Entry 3Q25 (X-ray diffraction, 1.90 A resolution); this record covers chain A.

[Chain A]
Molecule: Maltose-binding periplasmic protein/alpha-synuclein chimeric protein
Source organism: Escherichia coli
Reference sequence: chimeric construct of P0AEX9, P37840: residues 2-367 from P0AEX9 (MALE_ECOLI) positions 27-392 (UniProt number = residue number + 25); residues 372-390 from P37840 positions 1-19 (UniProt number = residue number - 371)
Sequence (390 residues; row label = number of the first residue in the row):
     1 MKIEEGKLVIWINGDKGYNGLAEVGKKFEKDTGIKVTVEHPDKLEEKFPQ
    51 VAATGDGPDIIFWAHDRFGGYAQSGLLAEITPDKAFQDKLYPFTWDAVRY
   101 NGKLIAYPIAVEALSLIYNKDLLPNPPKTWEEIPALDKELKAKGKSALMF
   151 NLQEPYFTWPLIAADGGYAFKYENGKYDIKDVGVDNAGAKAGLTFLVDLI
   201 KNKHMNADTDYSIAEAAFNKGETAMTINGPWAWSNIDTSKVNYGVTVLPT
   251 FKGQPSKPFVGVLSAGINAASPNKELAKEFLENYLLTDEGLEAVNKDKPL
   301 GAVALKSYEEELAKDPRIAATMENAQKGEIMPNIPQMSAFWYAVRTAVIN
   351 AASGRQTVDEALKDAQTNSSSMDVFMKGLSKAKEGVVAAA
Unresolved in the structure: 1-2
Construct notes: initiating methionine (1); linker (368-371)
Swiss-Prot annotation at these positions:
  - binding site (Cu cation): Asp373
  - modified residue: Met372 (N-acetylmethionine)

[Summary]
Curated annotation (UniProt) lists Cu cation-binding residue Asp373.
Chain A is Maltose-binding periplasmic protein/alpha-synuclein chimeric protein (Escherichia coli); the
structure, Crystal structure of human alpha-synuclein (1-19) fused to maltose binding protein (MBP), was
determined by X-ray diffraction (same publication as 3Q26, 3Q27, 3Q28 and 3Q29).
